PDB entry 8F66 | electron microscopy, 2.28 A resolution | chains H and V of the 28 polymer chains in the assembly

[Chain H (and V)]
Protein: Proteasome subunit beta
From: Thermoplasma acidophilum
Notes: EC 3.4.25.1; chain V of this document is another copy of the same molecule, construct and numbering; everything in this record applies to it too
Reference sequence: P28061 (PSB_THEAC); residues -7 to 203 here correspond to UniProt positions 1-211 (UniProt number = residue number + 8)
Chain sequence (211 residues; numbered -7 to 203; the number before each row is that of its first residue; numbers below 1 keep their minus sign (Met-7 is residue -7)):
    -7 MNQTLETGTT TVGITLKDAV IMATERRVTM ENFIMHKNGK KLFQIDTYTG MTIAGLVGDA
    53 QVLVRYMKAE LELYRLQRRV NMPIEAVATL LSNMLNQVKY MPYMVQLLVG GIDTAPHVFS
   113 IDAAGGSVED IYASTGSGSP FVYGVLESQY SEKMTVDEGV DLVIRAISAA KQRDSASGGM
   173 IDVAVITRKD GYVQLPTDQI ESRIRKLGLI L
Disordered / not traced: -7 to 0, 203
UniProt features mapped onto this chain:
  - active site: Thr1 (Nucleophile)

[How chain H and chain V interact]
Residue-residue contacts (21; chain H residue first):
  Tyr124(H) - Arg165(V)  hydrogen bond
  Pro132(H) - Pro132(V)  hydrophobic
  Pro132(H) - Phe133(V)
  Phe133(H) - Pro132(V)
  Phe133(H) - Gly136(V)
  Tyr135(H) - Phe133(V)  hydrophobic
  Tyr135(H) - Arg165(V)
  Gly136(H) - Phe133(V)
  Gly136(H) - Val137(V)
  Val137(H) - Gly136(V)
  Glu139(H) - Ala161(V)
  Glu139(H) - Gln164(V)
  Glu139(H) - Arg165(V)  salt bridge
  Ser140(H) - Gln141(V)  hydrogen bond
  Gln141(H) - Ser140(V)  hydrogen bond
  Gln141(H) - Gln141(V)
  Ala161(H) - Glu139(V)
  Gln164(H) - Glu139(V)
  Arg165(H) - Tyr124(V)  hydrogen bond
  Arg165(H) - Tyr135(V)
  Arg165(H) - Glu139(V)  salt bridge

[Overview]
The chain H/chain V interface involves 12 residues from each chain, with 4 hydrogen bonds and 2 salt bridges.
Polar contacts include Glu139(H)-Arg165(V), Tyr124(H)-Arg165(V) and Ser140(H)-Gln141(V). UniProt lists
active-site residue Thr1(H) on chain H.
Chain H and chain V are both Proteasome subunit beta (Thermoplasma acidophilum); the structure, Thermoplasma
acidophilum 20S proteasome - L81Y mutation in alpha subunit, was determined by electron microscopy, deposited
together with 8F6A and 8F7K.
